7KEE - chains B and R of the 13 polymer chains in the assembly; structure by X-ray diffraction, 3.45 A resolution.

[Chain B]
Protein: DNA-directed RNA polymerase II subunit RPB2
Source organism: Saccharomyces cerevisiae (strain ATCC 204508 / S288c)
Notes: EC 2.7.7.6
UniProt: P08518 (RPB2_YEAST); numbering as in UniProt (aligned over 1-1224)
Chain sequence (1224 residues; numbered 1 to 1224; the number before each row is that of its first residue):
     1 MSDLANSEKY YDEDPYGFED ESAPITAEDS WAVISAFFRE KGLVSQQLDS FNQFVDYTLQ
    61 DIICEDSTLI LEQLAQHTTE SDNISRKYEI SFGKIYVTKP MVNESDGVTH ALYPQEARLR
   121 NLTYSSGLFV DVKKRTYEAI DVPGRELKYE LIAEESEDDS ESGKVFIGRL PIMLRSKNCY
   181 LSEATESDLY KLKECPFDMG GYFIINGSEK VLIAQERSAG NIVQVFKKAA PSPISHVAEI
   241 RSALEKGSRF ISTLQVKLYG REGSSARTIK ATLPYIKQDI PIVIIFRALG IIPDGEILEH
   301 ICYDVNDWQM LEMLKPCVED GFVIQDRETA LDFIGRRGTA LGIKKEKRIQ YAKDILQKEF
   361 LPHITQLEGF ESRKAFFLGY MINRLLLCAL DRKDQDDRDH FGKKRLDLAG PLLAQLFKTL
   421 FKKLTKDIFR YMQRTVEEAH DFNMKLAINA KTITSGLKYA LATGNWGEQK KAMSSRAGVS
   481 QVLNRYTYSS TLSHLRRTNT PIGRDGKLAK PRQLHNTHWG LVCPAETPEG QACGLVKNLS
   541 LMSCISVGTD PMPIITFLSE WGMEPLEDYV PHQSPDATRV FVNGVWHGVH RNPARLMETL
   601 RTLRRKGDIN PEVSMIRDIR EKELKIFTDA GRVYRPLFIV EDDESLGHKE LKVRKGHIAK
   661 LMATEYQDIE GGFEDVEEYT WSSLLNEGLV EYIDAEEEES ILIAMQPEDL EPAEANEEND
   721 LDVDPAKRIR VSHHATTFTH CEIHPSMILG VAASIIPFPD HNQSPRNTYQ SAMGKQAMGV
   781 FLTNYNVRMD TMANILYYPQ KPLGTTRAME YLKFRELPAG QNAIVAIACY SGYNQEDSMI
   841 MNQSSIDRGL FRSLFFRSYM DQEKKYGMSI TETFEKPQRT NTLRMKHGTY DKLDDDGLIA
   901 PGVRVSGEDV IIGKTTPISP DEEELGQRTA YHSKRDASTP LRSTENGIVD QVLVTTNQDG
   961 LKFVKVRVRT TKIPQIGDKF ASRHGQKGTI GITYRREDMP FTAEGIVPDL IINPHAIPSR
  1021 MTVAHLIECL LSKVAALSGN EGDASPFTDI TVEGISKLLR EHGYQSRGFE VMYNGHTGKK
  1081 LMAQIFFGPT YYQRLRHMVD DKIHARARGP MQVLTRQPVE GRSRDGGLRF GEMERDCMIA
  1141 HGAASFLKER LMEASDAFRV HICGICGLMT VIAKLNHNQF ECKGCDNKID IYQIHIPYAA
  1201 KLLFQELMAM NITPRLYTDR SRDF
Not modelled in the structure: 1-19, 71-89, 135-163, 336-344, 438-445, 503-508, 669-677, 716-721, 920-932
Bound ions: Zn2+: Cys1163, Cys1182, Cys1185
Small-molecule neighbours: WCG ((1S)-1,4-anhydro-5-O-[(R)-hydroxy{[(S)-hydroxy(phosphonooxy)phosphoryl]oxy}phosphoryl]-1-(3-methoxynaphthalen-2-yl)-D-ribitol): Arg766, Tyr769, Asp837, Ser1019, Arg1020
From the paper describing this entry:
  - binding site for WCG: Arg766, Ser1019, Arg1020

[Chain R]
Molecule: 10-nt RNA strand
Sequence (10 nucleotides; each row starts with the number of its first residue):
     1 AUCGAGAGGA

[Interface between chain B and chain R]
Residue-residue contacts - 15 pairs, chain B then chain R:
  Arg476(B) - A5(R)  phosphate contact
  Arg476(B) - G6(R)  phosphate contact
  Ala477(B) - G6(R)  phosphate contact
  Gly478(B) - G6(R)  sugar contact
  Gln481(B) - G6(R)  phosphate contact
  Gln481(B) - A7(R)  sugar contact
  Arg497(B) - G8(R)  salt bridge to the phosphate
  Gln776(B) - G8(R)  hydrogen bond to the phosphate
  Gln776(B) - G9(R)  hydrogen bond to the phosphate
  Lys979(B) - G9(R)  hydrogen bond to the phosphate
  Lys979(B) - A10(R)  salt bridge to the phosphate
  Lys987(B) - A10(R)  salt bridge to the phosphate
  His1097(B) - G9(R)  sugar contact
  Arg1124(B) - A1(R)  sugar contact
  Arg1124(B) - U2(R)  salt bridge to the phosphate
Interface residues without a listed pair, chain B (12 interface residues in all): Gln531, Gln1112

[Summary]
12 residues of chain B face 8 of chain R across their interface, with 3 hydrogen bonds and 4 salt bridges.
Polar pairs include Gln776(B)-G8(R), Gln776(B)-G9(R) and Lys979(B)-G9(R). Ligands of chain B: compound WCG.
The Zn2+ site is built by Cys1163(B), Cys1182(B) and Cys1185(B). The paper reports a binding site for WCG at
Arg766(B), Ser1019(B) and Arg1020(B).
Chain B is DNA-directed RNA polymerase II subunit RPB2 (Saccharomyces cerevisiae (strain ATCC 204508 / S288c))
and chain R is a 10-nt RNA strand; the structure, RNA polymerase II elongation complex with unnatural base
dTPT3, rNaMTP bound to E-site, was determined by X-ray diffraction together with 7KED and 7KEF from the same
study.
